PDB entry 7YJR | X-ray diffraction, 2.30 A resolution | chain A

[Chain A]
Molecule: Probable phosphatidylethanolamine transferase Mcr-1
Organism: Escherichia coli
Notes: EC 2.7.-.-
UniProtKB: A0A0R6L508 (MCR1_ECOLX); residues 219-541 here = UniProt positions 219-541
Sequence (336 residues; each row starts with the number of its first residue):
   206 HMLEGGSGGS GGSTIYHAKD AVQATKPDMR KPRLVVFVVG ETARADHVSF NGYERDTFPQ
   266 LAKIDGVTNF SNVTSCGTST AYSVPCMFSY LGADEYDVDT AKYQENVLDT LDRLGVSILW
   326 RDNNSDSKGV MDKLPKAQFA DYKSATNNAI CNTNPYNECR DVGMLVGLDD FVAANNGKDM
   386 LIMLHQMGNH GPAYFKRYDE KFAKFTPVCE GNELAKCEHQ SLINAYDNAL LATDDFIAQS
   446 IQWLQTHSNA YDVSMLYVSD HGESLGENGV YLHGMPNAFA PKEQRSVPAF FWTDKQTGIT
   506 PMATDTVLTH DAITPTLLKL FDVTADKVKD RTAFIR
Unresolved in the structure: 206-218
Disulfide bonds: C281-C291, C356-C364, C414-C422
Modified positions: T285 (phosphothreonine; TPO)
Differences from the reference sequence: expression tag (206-218)
Metal / ion sites: gold ion: E246, T285, D465, H466
Curated features (UniProtKB/Swiss-Prot):
  - binding site (Zn(2+)): E246, T285, D465, H466
  - modified residue: T285 (Phosphothreonine)

[In short]
The gold ion site is built by E246, T285, D465 and H466. UniProt lists 4 Zn2+-binding residues.
Chain A is Probable phosphatidylethanolamine transferase Mcr-1 (Escherichia coli); the structure, Crystal
structure of MCR-1-S treated by sodium aurothiomalate, was determined by X-ray diffraction (same publication
as 7YJP, 7YJQ, 7YJS and 7YJT).
